PDB entry 5N8Z | X-ray diffraction, 3.48 A resolution | chains A and C

# Chain A
Molecule: CG9323, isoform A
Source organism: Drosophila melanogaster
Notes: EC 3.6.1.3
UniProtKB: Q8SWT2 (Q8SWT2_DROME); residue numbers follow UniProt; this construct covers 1-942
Chain sequence (944 residues; numbered 1 to 944; the number before each row is that of its first residue):
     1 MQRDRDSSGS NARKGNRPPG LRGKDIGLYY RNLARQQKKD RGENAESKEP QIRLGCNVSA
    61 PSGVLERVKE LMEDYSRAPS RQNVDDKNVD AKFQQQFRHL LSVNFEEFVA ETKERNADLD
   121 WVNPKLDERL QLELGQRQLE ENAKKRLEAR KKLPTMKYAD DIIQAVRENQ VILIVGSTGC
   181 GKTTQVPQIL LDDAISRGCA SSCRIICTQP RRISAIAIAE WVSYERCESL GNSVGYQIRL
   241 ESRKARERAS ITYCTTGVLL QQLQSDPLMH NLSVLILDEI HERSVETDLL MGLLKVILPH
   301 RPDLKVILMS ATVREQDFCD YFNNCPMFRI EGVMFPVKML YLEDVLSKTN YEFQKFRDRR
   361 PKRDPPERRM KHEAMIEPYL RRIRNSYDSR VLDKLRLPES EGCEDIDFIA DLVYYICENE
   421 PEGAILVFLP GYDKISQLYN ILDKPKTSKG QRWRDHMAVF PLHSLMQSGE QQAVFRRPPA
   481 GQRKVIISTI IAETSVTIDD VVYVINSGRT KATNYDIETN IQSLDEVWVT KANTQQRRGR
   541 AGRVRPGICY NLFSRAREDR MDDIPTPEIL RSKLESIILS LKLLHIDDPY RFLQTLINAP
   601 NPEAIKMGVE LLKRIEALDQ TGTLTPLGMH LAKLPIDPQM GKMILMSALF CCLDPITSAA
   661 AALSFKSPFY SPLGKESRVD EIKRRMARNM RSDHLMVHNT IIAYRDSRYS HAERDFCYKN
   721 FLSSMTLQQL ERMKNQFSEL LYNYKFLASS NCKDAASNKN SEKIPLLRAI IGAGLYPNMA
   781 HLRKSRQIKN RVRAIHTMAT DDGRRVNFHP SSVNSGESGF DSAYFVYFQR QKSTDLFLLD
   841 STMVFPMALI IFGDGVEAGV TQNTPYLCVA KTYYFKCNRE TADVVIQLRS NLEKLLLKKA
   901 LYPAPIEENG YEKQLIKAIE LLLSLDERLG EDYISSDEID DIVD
Not modelled in the structure: 1-51, 80-89, 356-368, 787-792, 930-944
Construct notes: expression tag (943-944)

# Chain C
Molecule: 9-nt DNA strand
Sequence (9 nucleotides; row label = number of the first residue in the row):
     1 CTCTCCCTT

# Chain A / chain C interface
Pairs across the interface - 56 pairs, chain A then chain C:
  Pro-210(A) / DC7(C)  sugar contact
  Arg-211(A) / DC6(C)  phosphate contact
  Arg-211(A) / DC7(C)  phosphate contact
  Arg-212(A) / DC7(C)  hydrogen bond to the phosphate
  Arg-212(A) / DT8(C)  salt bridge to the phosphate
  Gln-237(A) / DT9(C)  hydrogen bond to the phosphate
  Ile-238(A) / DT8(C)  phosphate contact
  Arg-239(A) / DT8(C)  hydrogen bond to the phosphate
  Arg-239(A) / DT9(C)  phosphate contact
  Thr-255(A) / DC7(C)  phosphate contact
  Thr-255(A) / DT8(C)  hydrogen bond to the phosphate
  Gly-257(A) / DT8(C)  sugar contact
  Val-258(A) / DT8(C)  sugar contact
  Gln-261(A) / DT8(C)  phosphate contact
  Gln-261(A) / DT9(C)  base contact
  Gln-262(A) / DT9(C)  sugar contact
  Gln-264(A) / DT9(C)  base contact
  Ser-265(A) / DT9(C)  hydrogen bond to the base
  Gly-431(A) / DT4(C)  phosphate contact
  Tyr-432(A) / DC3(C)  base contact
  Tyr-432(A) / DT4(C)  hydrogen bond to the phosphate
  His-463(A) / DT4(C)  salt bridge to the phosphate
  His-463(A) / DC5(C)  salt bridge to the phosphate
  Ser-464(A) / DC5(C)  hydrogen bond to the phosphate
  Leu-465(A) / DC3(C)  base contact
  Thr-489(A) / DT4(C)  phosphate contact
  Thr-489(A) / DC5(C)  hydrogen bond to the phosphate
  Ile-490(A) / DT4(C)  sugar contact
  Ile-490(A) / DC5(C)  sugar contact
  Ile-491(A) / DC5(C)  phosphate contact
  Ile-491(A) / DC6(C)  phosphate contact
  Ser-495(A) / DC6(C)  phosphate contact
  Lys-511(A) / DT4(C)  phosphate contact
  Thr-513(A) / DT4(C)  hydrogen bond to the base
  Leu-524(A) / DC3(C)  sugar contact
  Leu-524(A) / DT4(C)  base contact
  Lys-633(A) / DT9(C)  base contact
  Pro-635(A) / DT8(C)  hydrogen bond to the base
  Pro-635(A) / DT9(C)  phosphate contact
  Ile-636(A) / DT8(C)  base contact
  Asp-637(A) / DT8(C)  base contact
  Ser-664(A) / DC7(C)  base contact
  Ser-664(A) / DT8(C)  hydrogen bond to the base
  Phe-665(A) / DC7(C)  base contact
  Ser-671(A) / DC3(C)  base contact
  Glu-676(A) / DT2(C)  base contact
  Glu-676(A) / DC3(C)  base contact
  Asp-680(A) / DT2(C)  base contact
  Gln-736(A) / DT9(C)  hydrogen bond to the phosphate
  Arg-793(A) / DC1(C)  hydrogen bond to the sugar
  His-809(A) / DT2(C)  base contact
  His-809(A) / DC3(C)  salt bridge to the phosphate
  Pro-810(A) / DC1(C)  base contact
  Pro-810(A) / DT2(C)  sugar contact
  Ser-833(A) / DC3(C)  hydrogen bond to the phosphate
  Thr-834(A) / DT2(C)  phosphate contact
Other interface residues (no listed pair), chain A (46 interface residues in all): Ile-213, Leu-240, Glu-286, Pro-430, Ser-811, Phe-837

# Summary
46 residues of chain A face 9 of chain C across their interface; the contacts include 14 hydrogen bonds and 4
salt bridges. Polar pairs include Ser-265(A)/DT9(C), Thr-513(A)/DT4(C) and Pro-635(A)/DT8(C).
Chain A is CG9323, isoform A (Drosophila melanogaster) and chain C is a 9-nt DNA strand; the structure,
Crystal Structure of Drosophila DHX36 helicase in complex with CTCTCCCTT, was determined by X-ray diffraction.
